Entry 3IH2 (X-ray diffraction, 2.30 A resolution); this record covers chain A.

Chain A:
Molecule: Transcriptional regulator, TetR family
Source organism: Thermotoga maritima
UniProtKB: Q9X0C0 (Q9X0C0_THEMA); residues 1-200 here = UniProt positions 1-200
Chain sequence (202 residues; row label = number of the first residue in the row; numbers below 1 keep their minus sign (Gly-1 is residue -1)):
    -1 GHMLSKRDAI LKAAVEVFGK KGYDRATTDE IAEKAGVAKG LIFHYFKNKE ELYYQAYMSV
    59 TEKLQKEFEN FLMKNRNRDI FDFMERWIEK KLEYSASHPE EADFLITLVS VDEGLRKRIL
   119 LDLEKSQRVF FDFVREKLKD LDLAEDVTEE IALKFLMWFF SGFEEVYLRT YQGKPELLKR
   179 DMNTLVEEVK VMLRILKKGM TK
Not modelled in the structure: -1
Construct notes: expression tag (-1 to 0)
Modified residues: Mse1, Mse56, Mse71, Mse82, Mse155, Mse180, Mse190, Mse198 (selenomethionine; parent Met)

Summary:
Chain A is Transcriptional regulator, TetR family (Thermotoga maritima); the structure, TM1030 crystallized at
323K, was determined by X-ray diffraction, deposited together with 3IH3 and 3IH4.
